PDB entry 9E31 | X-ray diffraction, 1.96 A resolution | chain A

Chain A:
Molecule: Isoform Short of Probable global transcription activator SNF2L2
From: Homo sapiens
Notes: EC 3.6.4.-
Reference sequence: P51531 (SMCA2_HUMAN), isoform P51531-2; residue numbers follow UniProt; this construct covers 1373-1493
Sequence (123 residues; row label = number of the first residue in the row):
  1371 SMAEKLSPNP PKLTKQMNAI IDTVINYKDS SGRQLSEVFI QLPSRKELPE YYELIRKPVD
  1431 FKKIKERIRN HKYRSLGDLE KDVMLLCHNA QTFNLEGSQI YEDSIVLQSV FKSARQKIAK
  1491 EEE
Not modelled in the structure: 1371-1374, 1493
Sequence notes: expression tag (1371-1372)
Metal / ion sites: Zn2+: H1441, H1458 (together with acetate ion)
Residues lining bound ligands: A1A1P ((12'R)-4'-chloro-9'-(piperidin-4-yl)-5'H-spiro[cyclohexane-1,7'-indolo[1,2-a]quinazolin]-5'-one): V1408, F1409, Q1411, L1412, P1413, E1417, L1418, Y1421, V1429, D1430, L1456, N1459, A1460, F1463, N1464, I1470
Curated features (UniProtKB/Swiss-Prot):
  - modified residue: S1377 (Phosphoserine)

Summary:
Ligands of chain A: compound A1A1P. H1441 and H1458 form the Zn2+ site.
Chain A is Isoform Short of Probable global transcription activator SNF2L2 (Homo sapiens); the structure,
Discovery of Potent, Highly Selective and Efficacious SMARCA2 Degraders - Compound 6, was determined by X-ray
diffraction, deposited together with 9E1K and 9E30.
